PDB entry 2X16 | X-ray diffraction, 2.13 A resolution | chain A

[Chain A]
Name: Triosephosphate isomerase, glycosomal
Organism: Trypanosoma brucei brucei
Notes: EC 5.3.1.1
UniProtKB: P04789 (TPIS_TRYBB); numbering as in UniProt; present here: 2-13, 15-72, 80-234, 238-250
Sequence (238 residues; each row starts with the number of its first residue; note: 11 numbers in that range are skipped by the numbering (no residue carries them; nothing is unmodelled there)):
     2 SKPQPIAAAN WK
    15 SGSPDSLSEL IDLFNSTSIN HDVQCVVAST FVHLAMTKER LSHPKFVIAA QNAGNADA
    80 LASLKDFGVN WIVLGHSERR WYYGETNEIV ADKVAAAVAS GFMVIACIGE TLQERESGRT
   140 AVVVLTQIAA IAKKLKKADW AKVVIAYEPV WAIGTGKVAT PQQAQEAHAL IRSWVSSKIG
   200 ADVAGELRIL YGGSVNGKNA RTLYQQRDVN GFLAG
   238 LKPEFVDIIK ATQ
Not modelled in the structure: 12-13, 15-19, 172-177
Sequence notes: engineered mutation S15 (Asn in P04789), P18 (Gln in P04789), D19 (Gln in P04789), G68 (Ile in P04789), N69 (Ala in P04789), A70 (Lys in P04789), D71 (Ser in P04789), A72 (Gly in P04789), A81 (Pro in P04789), S82 (Ile in P04789), W100 (Ala in P04789), A233 (Val in P04789)
UniProt features mapped onto this chain:
  - binding site (substrate): N11, K13
  - active site: H95 (Electrophile), E167 (Proton acceptor)

[Overview]
From UniProt: substrate-binding residues N11 and K13 and active-site residues H95 and E167.
Chain A is Triosephosphate isomerase, glycosomal (Trypanosoma brucei brucei); the structure, Crystallographic
binding studies with an engineered monomeric variant of triosephosphate isomerase, was determined by X-ray
diffraction, deposited together with 2X1R, 2X1S, 2X1T, 2X1U and 2X2G.
